Entry 7YG7 (electron microscopy, 3.70 A resolution); this record covers chains B and U of the 12 polymer chains in the assembly.

== Chain B ==
Protein: Nucleoprotein
From: Sprivivirus cyprinus
Amino-acid sequence (414 residues; numbered 5 to 418; the number before each row is that of its first residue):
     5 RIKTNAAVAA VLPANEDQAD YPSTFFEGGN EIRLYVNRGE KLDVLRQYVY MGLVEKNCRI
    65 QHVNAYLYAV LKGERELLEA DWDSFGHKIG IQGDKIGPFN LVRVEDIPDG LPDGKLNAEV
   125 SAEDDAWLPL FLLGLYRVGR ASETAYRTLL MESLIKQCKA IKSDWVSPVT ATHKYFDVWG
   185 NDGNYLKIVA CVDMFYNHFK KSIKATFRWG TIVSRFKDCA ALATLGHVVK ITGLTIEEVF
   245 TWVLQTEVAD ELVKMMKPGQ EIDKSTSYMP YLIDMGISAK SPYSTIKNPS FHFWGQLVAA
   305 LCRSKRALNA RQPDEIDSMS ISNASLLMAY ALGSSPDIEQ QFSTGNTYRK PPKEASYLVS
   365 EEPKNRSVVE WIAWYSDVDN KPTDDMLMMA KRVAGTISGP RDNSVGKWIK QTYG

== Chain U ==
Molecule: 99-nt RNA strand
From: Trichoplusia ni
Sequence (99 nucleotides; numbered 1 to 99; the number before each row is that of its first residue):
     1 UUUUUUUUUU UUUUUUUUUU UUUUUUUUUU UUUUUUUUUU UUUUUUUUUU UUUUUUUUUU
    61 UUUUUUUUUU UUUUUUUUUU UUUUUUUUUU UUUUUUUUU

== How chain B and chain U interact ==
Contacting residue pairs (33):
  Arg141(B) - U89(U)  salt bridge to the phosphate
  Arg141(B) - U90(U)  salt bridge to the phosphate
  Tyr150(B) - U87(U)  sugar contact
  Tyr150(B) - U88(U)  sugar contact
  Tyr150(B) - U89(U)  hydrogen bond to the phosphate
  Lys160(B) - U90(U)  base contact
  Thr210(B) - U90(U)  base contact
  Arg212(B) - U90(U)  sugar contact
  Trp213(B) - U90(U)  sugar contact
  Ile216(B) - U89(U)  base contact
  Ile216(B) - U90(U)  sugar contact
  Val217(B) - U89(U)  base contact
  Asp222(B) - U83(U)  sugar contact
  Asp222(B) - U84(U)  sugar contact
  Asp222(B) - U85(U)  phosphate contact
  Cys223(B) - U85(U)  phosphate contact
  Ala224(B) - U85(U)  phosphate contact
  Lys284(B) - U83(U)  salt bridge to the phosphate
  Lys284(B) - U84(U)  salt bridge to the phosphate
  Ser288(B) - U84(U)  phosphate contact
  Ser288(B) - U85(U)  phosphate contact
  Thr289(B) - U85(U)  hydrogen bond to the phosphate
  Ile290(B) - U84(U)  base contact
  Ile290(B) - U85(U)  base contact
  His296(B) - U86(U)  salt bridge to the phosphate
  Arg310(B) - U86(U)  salt bridge to the phosphate
  Asn313(B) - U86(U)  sugar contact
  Ala314(B) - U86(U)  phosphate contact
  Arg315(B) - U85(U)  sugar contact
  Arg315(B) - U86(U)  hydrogen bond to the phosphate
  Arg405(B) - U86(U)  sugar contact
  Arg405(B) - U87(U)  sugar contact
  Arg405(B) - U88(U)  salt bridge to the phosphate
Also at the interface, not in a pair above, chain B (24 interface residues in all): Leu153, Ala209, Ser285

== Summary ==
24 residues of chain B face 8 of chain U across their interface, with 3 hydrogen bonds and 7 salt bridges.
Polar pairs include Tyr150(B)-U89(U), Thr289(B)-U85(U) and Arg315(B)-U86(U).
Chain B is Nucleoprotein (Sprivivirus cyprinus) and chain U is a 99-nt RNA strand (Trichoplusia ni); the
structure, Structure of the Spring Viraemia of Carp Virus ribonucleoprotein Complex, was determined by
electron microscopy, deposited together with 7XPN.
